6TBQ - chain A; structure by X-ray diffraction, 1.72 A resolution.

[Chain A]
Protein: AoAA13
Source organism: Aspergillus oryzae RIB40
Reference sequence: Q2U8Y3 (Q2U8Y3_ASPOR); residues 1-233 here correspond to UniProt positions 47-279 (UniProt number = residue number + 46)
Chain sequence (233 residues; numbered 1 to 233; the number before each row is that of its first residue):
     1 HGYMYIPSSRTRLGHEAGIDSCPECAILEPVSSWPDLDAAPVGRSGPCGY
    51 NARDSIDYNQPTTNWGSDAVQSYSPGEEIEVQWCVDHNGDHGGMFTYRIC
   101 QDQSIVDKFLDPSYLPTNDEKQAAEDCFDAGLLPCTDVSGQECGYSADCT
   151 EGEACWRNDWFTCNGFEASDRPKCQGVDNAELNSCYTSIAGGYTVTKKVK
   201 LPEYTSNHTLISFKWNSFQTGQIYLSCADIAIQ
Disulfide bonds: Cys22-Cys25, Cys48-Cys227, Cys84-Cys185, Cys100-Cys127, Cys135-Cys143, Cys149-Cys155, Cys163-Cys174
Covalently attached groups: N-acetylglucosamine (NAG) linked to Asn207
Modified residues: His1 (4-methyl-histidine; HIC)
Ion coordination: Cu ion: His1, His91, Tyr224; Zn2+ site 1: Asp36, Glu203; Zn2+ site 2: His87, Glu142; Zn2+ site 3 near Tyr97 (its only coordinating residue here); Zn2+ site 4: Glu125, Asp129
What the authors report for this chain:
  - Zn2+ coordination: Glu125, Asp129
  - post-translational modification sites: His1
  - Cu ion coordination: His1, His91, Tyr224

[Summary]
Covalently linked N-acetylglucosamine: at Asn207. The Cu ion site is built by His1, His91 and Tyr224. The Zn2+
site 1 is built by Asp36 and Glu203. The paper reports Cu ion coordination by His1, His91 and Tyr224; Zn2+
coordination by Glu125 and Asp129.
Chain A is AoAA13 (Aspergillus oryzae RIB40); the structure, AA13 Lytic polysaccharide monooxygenase from
Aspergillus oryzae partially in Cu(II) state, was determined by X-ray diffraction (same publication as 6TBR
and 6TC4).
